PDB entry 6B14 | X-ray diffraction, 1.64 A resolution | chains H and L of the 3 polymer chains in the assembly

Chain H:
Protein: Heavy chain of Fab BL3-6S97N
Organism: Mus musculus
Notes: antibody fragment or engineered binder
Amino-acid sequence (225 residues; row label = number of the first residue in the row):
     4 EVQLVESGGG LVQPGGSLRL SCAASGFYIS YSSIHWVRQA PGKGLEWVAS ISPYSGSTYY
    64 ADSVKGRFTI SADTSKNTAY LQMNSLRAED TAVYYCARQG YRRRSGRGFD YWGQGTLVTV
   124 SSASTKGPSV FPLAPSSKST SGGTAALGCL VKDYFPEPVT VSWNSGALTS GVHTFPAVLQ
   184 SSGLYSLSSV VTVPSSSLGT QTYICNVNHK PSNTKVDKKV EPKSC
Disulfides: Cys25-Cys99, Cys152-Cys208

Chain L:
Protein: Light chain of Fab BL3-6S97N
Organism: Mus musculus
Notes: antibody fragment or engineered binder
Amino-acid sequence (215 residues; each row starts with the number of its first residue):
     1 SDIQMTQSPS SLSASVGDRV TITCRASQSV SSAVAWYQQK PGKAPKLLIY SASSLYSGVP
    61 SRFSGSRSGT DFTLTISSLQ PEDFATYYCQ QSYSFPNTFG QGTKVEIKRT VAAPSVFIFP
   121 PSDEQLKSGT ASVVCLLNNF YPREAKVQWK VDNALQSGNS QESVTEQDSK DSTYSLSSTL
   181 TLSKADYEKH KVYACEVTHQ GLSSPVTKSF NRGEC
Disulfides: Cys24-Cys89, Cys135-Cys195
From the paper describing this entry:
  - conformationally variable residues (side-chain flip): Ser92

How chain H and chain L interact:
Cross-chain cystine bridges: Cys228(H)-Cys215(L)
Contacting residue pairs - 77 pairs, chain H then chain L:
  His38(H) - Asn97(L)
  Val40(H) - Phe99(L)  hydrophobic
  Gln42(H) - Gln39(L)  hydrogen bond
  Gln42(H) - Tyr88(L)  hydrogen bond
  Lys46(H) - Tyr88(L)
  Gly47(H) - Tyr88(L)
  Leu48(H) - Pro45(L)  hydrophobic
  Leu48(H) - Tyr88(L)  hydrophobic
  Leu48(H) - Phe99(L)
  Trp50(H) - Phe95(L)  hydrophobic
  Trp50(H) - Pro96(L)  hydrophobic
  Trp50(H) - Asn97(L)
  Trp50(H) - Phe99(L)
  Ser53(H) - Phe95(L)
  Tyr62(H) - Phe95(L)  hydrophobic
  Tyr63(H) - Pro96(L)
  Asp65(H) - Asp2(L)
  Tyr98(H) - Gln39(L)  hydrogen bond
  Tyr98(H) - Lys43(L)  hydrogen bond (side chain-backbone)
  Tyr98(H) - Ala44(L)  hydrophobic
  Arg107(H) - Tyr50(L)  hydrogen bond (backbone-side chain)
  Arg107(H) - Tyr56(L)  hydrogen bond
  Arg107(H) - Ser57(L)
  Ser108(H) - Tyr50(L)
  Ser108(H) - Tyr56(L)
  Gly109(H) - Tyr50(L)
  Gly109(H) - Ser51(L)
  Arg110(H) - Ser92(L)  hydrogen bond (side chain-backbone)
  Arg110(H) - Tyr93(L)
  Phe112(H) - Tyr37(L)  hydrogen bond (backbone-side chain)
  Phe112(H) - Leu47(L)
  Phe112(H) - Gln90(L)
  Phe112(H) - Asn97(L)
  Asp113(H) - Leu47(L)
  Asp113(H) - Tyr56(L)
  Trp115(H) - Tyr37(L)
  Trp115(H) - Ala44(L)  hydrophobic
  Trp115(H) - Pro45(L)
  Trp115(H) - Phe99(L)  hydrophobic
  Gly116(H) - Ala44(L)
  Phe134(H) - Ser122(L)
  Phe134(H) - Gln125(L)
  Pro135(H) - Ser122(L)
  Pro135(H) - Glu124(L)
  Leu136(H) - Phe119(L)  hydrophobic
  Leu136(H) - Val134(L)  hydrophobic
  Ala137(H) - Phe119(L)
  Ser140(H) - Cys215(L)  hydrogen bond (side chain-backbone)
  Ser144(H) - Val116(L)
  Ser144(H) - Phe117(L)
  Thr147(H) - Phe117(L)
  Ala149(H) - Phe117(L)  hydrophobic
  Ala149(H) - Phe119(L)
  Ala149(H) - Leu136(L)  hydrophobic
  Leu153(H) - Ser132(L)
  Lys155(H) - Gln125(L)
  Lys155(H) - Ser132(L)
  His176(H) - Asn138(L)
  His176(H) - Asn139(L)  hydrogen bond
  His176(H) - Asp168(L)
  His176(H) - Ser175(L)  hydrogen bond
  Phe178(H) - Leu136(L)  hydrophobic
  Phe178(H) - Ser163(L)
  Phe178(H) - Thr165(L)
  Phe178(H) - Ser175(L)
  Phe178(H) - Leu176(L)
  Phe178(H) - Ser177(L)
  Pro179(H) - Ser163(L)  hydrogen bond (backbone-side chain)
  Pro179(H) - Val164(L)
  Val181(H) - Gln161(L)
  Val181(H) - Glu162(L)
  Leu182(H) - Gln161(L)  hydrogen bond (backbone-side chain)
  Gln183(H) - Gln161(L)
  Ser191(H) - Ser177(L)
  Val193(H) - Leu136(L)  hydrophobic
  Thr195(H) - Asn138(L)
  Cys228(H) - Cys215(L)  disulfide
Other interface residues (no listed pair), chain H (49 interface residues in all): Glu49, Ala64, Gly111, Tyr114, Lys141, Ala148, Leu150, Thr177, Lys221
Other interface residues (no listed pair), chain L (46 interface residues in all): Ala33, Ala35, Ser115, Thr130, Lys208, Ser209
Interface features reported in the paper:
  - pairs named by the authors: Tyr62(H)-Phe95(L) (pi stacking)

Summary:
The interface between chain H and chain L involves 49 residues on one side and 46 on the other; the contacts
include 1 disulfide bond and 13 hydrogen bonds. Polar contacts include Gln42(H)-Gln39(L), Gln42(H)-Tyr88(L)
and Tyr98(H)-Gln39(L). The authors report pi stacking between Tyr62(H) and Phe95(L). The paper reports
conformational variability at Ser92(L).
Chain H is Heavy chain of Fab BL3-6S97N and chain L is Light chain of Fab BL3-6S97N, both from Mus musculus;
the structure, Crystal structure of Spinach RNA aptamer in complex with Fab BL3-6S97N, was determined by X-ray
diffraction, deposited together with 6B3K.
